4Q3G - chain A; structure by X-ray diffraction, 2.79 A resolution.

[Chain A]
Name: OsSERK2
From: Oryza sativa
Chain sequence (244 residues; each row starts with the number of its first residue):
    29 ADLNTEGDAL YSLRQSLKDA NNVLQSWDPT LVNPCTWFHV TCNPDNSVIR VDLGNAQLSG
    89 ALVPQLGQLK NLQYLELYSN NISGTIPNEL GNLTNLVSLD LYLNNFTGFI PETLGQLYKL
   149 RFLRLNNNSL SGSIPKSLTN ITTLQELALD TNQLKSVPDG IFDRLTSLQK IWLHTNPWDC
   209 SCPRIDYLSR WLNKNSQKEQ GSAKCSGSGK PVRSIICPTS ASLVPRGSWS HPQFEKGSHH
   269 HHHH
Unresolved in the structure: 29, 249-272
Cystine bridges: Cys63-Cys70, Cys208-Cys233, Cys210-Cys245
Glycans and other covalent adducts: N-acetylglucosamine (NAG) linked to Asn120
From the paper describing this entry:
  - contacts within the chain: Ser126-Asp128 (hydrogen bond), Asp128-Arg152 (salt bridge)
  - post-translational modification sites: Asn120
  - binding site for N-acetylglucosamine: Asn120

[In short]
N-acetylglucosamine is covalently linked to Asn120. The paper reports a binding site for N-acetylglucosamine
at Asn120; a modification site at Asn120.
Chain A is OsSERK2 (Oryza sativa); the structure, Structure of the OsSERK2 leucine rich repeat extracellular
domain, was determined by X-ray diffraction together with 4Q3I from the same study.
